Entry 9DWF (electron microscopy, 3.10 A resolution); this record covers chains C and I of the 11 polymer chains in the assembly.

[Chain C]
Name: Histone H2A type 1
From: Homo sapiens
UniProtKB: P0C0S8 (H2A1_HUMAN); residues 1-129 here correspond to UniProt positions 2-130 (UniProt number = residue number + 1)
Sequence (129 residues; each row starts with the number of its first residue):
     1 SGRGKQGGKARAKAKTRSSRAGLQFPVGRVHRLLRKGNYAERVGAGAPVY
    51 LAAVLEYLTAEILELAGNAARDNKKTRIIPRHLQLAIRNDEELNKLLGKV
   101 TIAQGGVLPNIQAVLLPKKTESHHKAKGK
Unresolved in the structure: 1-10, 119-129
UniProt features mapped onto this chain:
  - modified residue: Ser1 (N-acetylserine), Arg3 (Citrulline), Lys5 (N6-(2-hydroxyisobutyryl)lysine), Lys9 (N6-(2-hydroxyisobutyryl)lysine), Lys13 (N6-(beta-hydroxybutyryl)lysine), Lys36 (N6-(2-hydroxyisobutyryl)lysine), Lys74 (N6-(2-hydroxyisobutyryl)lysine), Lys75 (N6-(2-hydroxyisobutyryl)lysine), Lys95 (N6-(2-hydroxyisobutyryl)lysine), Lys99 (N6-glutaryllysine), Gln104 (N5-methylglutamine), Lys118 (N6-(2-hydroxyisobutyryl)lysine), Lys119 (N6-crotonyllysine), Thr120 (Phosphothreonine), Lys125 (N6-crotonyllysine)
  - cross-link (Glycyl lysine isopeptide (Lys-Gly)): Lys13 (interchain with G-Cter in ubiquitin), Lys15 (interchain with G-Cter in ubiquitin), Lys119 (interchain with G-Cter in ubiquitin)

[Chain I]
Molecule: 601 I strand (damaged strand 1)
Sequence (117 nucleotides; numbered 1 to 117; the number before each row is that of its first residue):
     1 ATCGAGAATCCCGGTGCCGAGGCCGCTCAATTGGTCGTAGACAGCTCTAG
    51 CACCGCTTAAACGCACGTACGCGCTGTCCCCCGCGTTTTAACCGCCAAGG
   101 GGATTACTCCCTAGTCT

[How chain C and chain I interact]
Residue-residue contacts - 13 pairs, chain C then chain I:
  Arg11(C) - DT31(I)  hydrogen bond to the base
  Arg11(C) - DT32(I)  hydrogen bond to the sugar
  Arg11(C) - DG33(I)  phosphate contact
  Ala12(C) - DG33(I)  phosphate contact
  Ala14(C) - DT31(I)  phosphate contact
  Ala14(C) - DT32(I)  phosphate contact
  Lys15(C) - DT32(I)  hydrogen bond to the phosphate
  Thr16(C) - DT31(I)  phosphate contact
  Arg17(C) - DT31(I)  salt bridge to the phosphate
  Arg29(C) - DA30(I)  phosphate contact
  Arg32(C) - DA30(I)  salt bridge to the phosphate
  Arg42(C) - DA39(I)  sugar contact
  Arg77(C) - DA20(I)  sugar contact
Interface residues without a listed pair, chain C (13 interface residues in all): Lys13, Ser18, Gly28

[Summary]
Chain C and chain I form an interface of 13 and 6 residues respectively; the contacts include 3 hydrogen bonds
and 2 salt bridges. Polar pairs include Arg11(C)-DT31(I), Arg11(C)-DT32(I) and Lys15(C)-DT32(I).
Here chain C is Histone H2A type 1 (Homo sapiens) and chain I is 601 I strand (damaged strand 1). Entry 9DWF
(Nucleosome containing a 1-nt gap at SHL-4.5) was determined by electron microscopy.
